3Q5P - chains A and B; structure by X-ray diffraction, 2.94 A resolution.

[Chain A]
Molecule: Multidrug-efflux transporter 1 regulator
Source organism: Bacillus subtilis
Reference sequence: P39075 (BMRR_BACSU); residue numbers follow UniProt; this construct covers 1-278
Chain sequence (278 residues; row label = number of the first residue in the row):
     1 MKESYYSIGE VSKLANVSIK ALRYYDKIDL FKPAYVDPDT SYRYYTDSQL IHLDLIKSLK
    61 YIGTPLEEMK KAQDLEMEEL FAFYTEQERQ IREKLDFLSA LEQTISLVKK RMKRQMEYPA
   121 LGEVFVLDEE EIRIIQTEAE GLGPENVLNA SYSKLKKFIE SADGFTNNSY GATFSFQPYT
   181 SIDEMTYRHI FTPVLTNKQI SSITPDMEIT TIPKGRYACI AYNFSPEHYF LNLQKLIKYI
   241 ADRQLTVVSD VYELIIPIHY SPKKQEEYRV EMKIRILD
Disordered / not traced: 1, 278
Construct notes: conflict Leu142 (Ile in P39075), Leu277 (Ala in P39075), Asp278 (Glu in P39075)
Small-molecule neighbours: tetracycline (TAC): Ile51, Pro144, Val147, Asn149, Tyr152, Tyr170, Ala172, Ile182, Tyr187, Phe224, Pro226, Tyr229, Glu253, Ile255, Tyr268
UniProt features mapped onto this chain:
  - DNA-binding region: Ile8 to Lys27 (H-T-H motif)
From the paper describing this entry:
  - binding site for tetracycline: Val147, Asn149, Glu253, Ile255

[Chain B]
Molecule: 23 bp BmrR promoter DNA
Sequence (23 nucleotides; numbered -12 to 12; 2 numbers in that range are skipped by the numbering (no residue carries them; nothing is unmodelled there); the number before each row is that of its first residue; numbers below 1 keep their minus sign (DG-12 is residue -12)):
   -12 GACCCTCCCC T
     1 TAGGGGAGGG TC

[Interface between chain A and chain B]
Pairs across the interface (15):
  Ser7(A) - DC-9(B)  hydrogen bond to the phosphate
  Ile8(A) - DC-9(B)  phosphate contact
  Ile8(A) - DC-8(B)  phosphate contact
  Gly9(A) - DC-9(B)  hydrogen bond to the phosphate
  Ile19(A) - DC-9(B)  phosphate contact
  Arg23(A) - DC-8(B)  salt bridge to the phosphate
  Arg23(A) - DT-7(B)  base contact
  Thr40(A) - DC-8(B)  sugar contact
  Ser41(A) - DC-8(B)  sugar contact
  Ser41(A) - DT-7(B)  phosphate contact
  Tyr42(A) - DC-10(B)  hydrogen bond to the base
  Tyr42(A) - DC-9(B)  hydrogen bond to the sugar
  Tyr42(A) - DC-8(B)  phosphate contact
  Arg43(A) - DC-8(B)  salt bridge to the phosphate
  Arg43(A) - DT-7(B)  salt bridge to the phosphate
Interface residues without a listed pair, chain A (10 interface residues in all): Glu10

[In short]
10 residues of chain A and 4 residues of chain B are in contact; the contacts include 4 hydrogen bonds and 3
salt bridges. Polar contacts include Tyr42(A)-DC-10(B), Tyr42(A)-DC-9(B) and Ser7(A)-DC-9(B). Ligands of chain
A: tetracycline. From the paper: a binding site for tetracycline at Val147(A), Asn149(A) and Glu253(A) among
others.
Chain A is Multidrug-efflux transporter 1 regulator (Bacillus subtilis) and chain B is 23 bp BmrR promoter
DNA; the structure, Crystal structure of BmrR bound to Tetracycline, was determined by X-ray diffraction (same
publication as 3Q5R, 3Q1M, 3Q2Y, 3Q3D and 3Q5S).
